Entry 8EQJ (electron microscopy, 3.00 A resolution); this record covers chains A and B.

# Chain A (and B)
Protein: ORF3a protein
From: Severe acute respiratory syndrome coronavirus 2
Notes: chain B of this document is another copy of the same molecule, construct and numbering; everything in this record applies to it too
Reference sequence: P0DTC3 (AP3A_SARS2); residue numbers follow UniProt; this construct covers 1-275
Chain sequence (331 residues; each row starts with the number of its first residue):
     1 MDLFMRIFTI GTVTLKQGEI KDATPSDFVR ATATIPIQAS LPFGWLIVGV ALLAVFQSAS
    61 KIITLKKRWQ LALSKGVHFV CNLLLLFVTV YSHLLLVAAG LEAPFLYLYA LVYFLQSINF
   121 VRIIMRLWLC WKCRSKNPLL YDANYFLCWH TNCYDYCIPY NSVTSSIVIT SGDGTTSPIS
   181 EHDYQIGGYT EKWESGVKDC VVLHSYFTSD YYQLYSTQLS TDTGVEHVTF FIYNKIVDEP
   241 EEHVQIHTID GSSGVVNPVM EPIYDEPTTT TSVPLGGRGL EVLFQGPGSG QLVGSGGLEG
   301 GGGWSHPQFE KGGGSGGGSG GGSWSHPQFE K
Disordered / not traced: 1-39, 174-180, 239-331
Construct notes: expression tag (276-331)
UniProt features mapped onto this chain:
  - site: Cys-133 (Involved in polymerization)
  - glycosylation (O-linked (GalNAc...) threonine): Thr-32, Thr-34
  - natural variant: Ser-26 (S26L: In strain: Delta/B.1.617.2 and Kappa/B.1.617.1), Pro-42 (P42L: In strain: Iota/B.1.526), Gln-57 (Q57H: In strain: Beta/B.1.351, Epsilon/B.1.429 and 2 more), Ser-171 (S171L: In strain: Beta/B.1.351), Thr-223 (T223I: In strain: Omicron/BA.2, Omicron/BA.2.12.1 and 6 more), Ser-253 (S253P: In strain: Gamma/P.1), Asn-257 (deletion: In strain: Mu/B.1.621)
  - mutagenesis: Met-1 to Leu-41 (Partial loss of Ca(2+) and NMDG(+) permeability. Increased localization at host plasma membrane), Gln-57 to Ser-58 (Partial loss of Ca(2+) and NMDG(+) permeability), Gln-57 (Q57H: No effect on ion permeability), Gln-116 (Q116L: Partial loss of Ca(2+) and NMDG(+) permeability)
What the authors report for this chain:
  - binding site for the ligand PEE: Arg-122

# How chain A and chain B interact
Residue-residue contacts - 83 pairs, chain A then chain B:
  Ile-47(A) / Ser-92(B)
  Ile-47(A) / Leu-96(B)  hydrophobic
  Val-48(A) / Phe-105(B)  hydrophobic
  Val-50(A) / Val-88(B)  hydrophobic
  Ala-51(A) / Leu-108(B)  hydrophobic
  Ala-54(A) / Leu-85(B)  hydrophobic
  Val-55(A) / Leu-108(B)  hydrophobic
  Val-55(A) / Val-112(B)  hydrophobic
  Gln-57(A) / Gln-57(B)
  Ser-58(A) / Val-112(B)
  Ser-58(A) / Leu-115(B)
  Ser-58(A) / Gln-116(B)  hydrogen bond
  Lys-61(A) / Asn-119(B)
  Lys-61(A) / Arg-122(B)
  Ile-62(A) / Leu-115(B)
  Ile-62(A) / Ile-118(B)  hydrophobic
  Ile-62(A) / Asn-119(B)
  Thr-64(A) / Asn-144(B)
  Leu-65(A) / Asn-144(B)  hydrogen bond (backbone-side chain)
  Lys-66(A) / Asn-144(B)
  Leu-85(A) / Ala-54(B)  hydrophobic
  Val-88(A) / Val-50(B)  hydrophobic
  Ser-92(A) / Ile-47(B)
  Leu-96(A) / Ile-47(B)  hydrophobic
  Phe-105(A) / Val-48(B)  hydrophobic
  Leu-108(A) / Ala-51(B)  hydrophobic
  Leu-108(A) / Val-55(B)  hydrophobic
  Val-112(A) / Val-55(B)  hydrophobic
  Val-112(A) / Ser-58(B)
  Leu-115(A) / Ser-58(B)
  Leu-115(A) / Ile-62(B)
  Gln-116(A) / Ser-58(B)  hydrogen bond
  Ile-118(A) / Ile-62(B)  hydrophobic
  Asn-119(A) / Lys-61(B)
  Asn-119(A) / Ile-62(B)
  Arg-122(A) / Lys-61(B)
  Asn-144(A) / Thr-64(B)
  Asn-144(A) / Leu-65(B)  hydrogen bond (side chain-backbone)
  Asn-144(A) / Lys-66(B)
  Tyr-160(A) / Gln-185(B)
  Tyr-160(A) / Gly-187(B)
  Tyr-160(A) / Gly-188(B)
  Asn-161(A) / Gly-187(B)  hydrogen bond (backbone-backbone)
  Asn-161(A) / Gly-188(B)  hydrogen bond (side chain-backbone)
  Asn-161(A) / Tyr-189(B)
  Ser-162(A) / Gly-188(B)  hydrogen bond (side chain-backbone)
  Thr-164(A) / Gln-185(B)
  Thr-164(A) / Gly-188(B)
  Ser-165(A) / Asp-173(B)
  Ser-166(A) / Thr-170(B)
  Ser-166(A) / Gln-185(B)
  Ser-166(A) / Val-228(B)
  Ser-166(A) / Phe-230(B)
  Val-168(A) / Val-168(B)  hydrophobic
  Val-168(A) / Thr-170(B)
  Val-168(A) / Phe-230(B)  hydrophobic
  Thr-170(A) / Ser-166(B)
  Thr-170(A) / Val-168(B)
  Asp-173(A) / Ser-165(B)
  Gln-185(A) / Tyr-160(B)
  Gln-185(A) / Thr-164(B)
  Gln-185(A) / Ser-166(B)
  Gly-187(A) / Tyr-160(B)
  Gly-187(A) / Asn-161(B)  hydrogen bond (backbone-backbone)
  Gly-187(A) / Gly-187(B)
  Gly-188(A) / Tyr-160(B)
  Gly-188(A) / Asn-161(B)  hydrogen bond (backbone-side chain)
  Gly-188(A) / Ser-162(B)  hydrogen bond (backbone-side chain)
  Gly-188(A) / Thr-164(B)
  Tyr-189(A) / Asn-161(B)
  Tyr-215(A) / Thr-223(B)
  Ser-216(A) / Thr-223(B)
  Gln-218(A) / Gln-218(B)
  Asp-222(A) / Asp-222(B)
  Thr-223(A) / Tyr-215(B)
  Thr-223(A) / Ser-216(B)
  Val-225(A) / Ile-232(B)  hydrophobic
  Val-228(A) / Ser-166(B)
  Phe-230(A) / Ser-166(B)
  Phe-230(A) / Val-168(B)  hydrophobic
  Phe-230(A) / Ile-232(B)  hydrophobic
  Ile-232(A) / Val-225(B)  hydrophobic
  Ile-232(A) / Phe-230(B)  hydrophobic
Also at the interface, not in a pair above, chain A (58 interface residues in all): Leu-52, Leu-53, Ala-59, Asn-82, Thr-89, Tyr-109, Leu-111, Tyr-145, Gly-224, Asn-234
Also at the interface, not in a pair above, chain B (58 interface residues in all): Leu-52, Leu-53, Ala-59, Asn-82, Thr-89, Tyr-109, Leu-111, Tyr-145, Gly-224, Asn-234

# Summary
Chain A and chain B each contribute 58 residues to their interface, with 10 hydrogen bonds. Among the polar
pairs are Ser-58(A)/Gln-116(B), Leu-65(A)/Asn-144(B) and Asn-161(A)/Gly-188(B). Curated annotation (UniProt)
lists 3 mutagenesis sites on chain A. The paper reports a binding site for the ligand PEE at Arg-122(A).
Both chains are ORF3a protein (Severe acute respiratory syndrome coronavirus 2). Entry 8EQJ (Structure of
SARS-CoV-2 Orf3a in late endosome/lysosome-like membrane environment, MSP1D1 nanodisc) was determined by
electron microscopy together with 8EQS, 8EQT and 8EQU from the same study.
